PDB entry 3WW4 | X-ray diffraction, 1.95 A resolution | chains A and B

Chain A (and B):
Name: L-ribose isomerase
From: Cellulomonas parahominis
Notes: chain B of this document is another copy of the same molecule, construct and numbering; everything in this record applies to it too
UniProt: L0N3Y0 (L0N3Y0_9CELL); numbering as in UniProt (aligned over 2-249)
Chain sequence (256 residues; row label = number of the first residue in the row; numbers below 1 keep their minus sign (His-6 is residue -6)):
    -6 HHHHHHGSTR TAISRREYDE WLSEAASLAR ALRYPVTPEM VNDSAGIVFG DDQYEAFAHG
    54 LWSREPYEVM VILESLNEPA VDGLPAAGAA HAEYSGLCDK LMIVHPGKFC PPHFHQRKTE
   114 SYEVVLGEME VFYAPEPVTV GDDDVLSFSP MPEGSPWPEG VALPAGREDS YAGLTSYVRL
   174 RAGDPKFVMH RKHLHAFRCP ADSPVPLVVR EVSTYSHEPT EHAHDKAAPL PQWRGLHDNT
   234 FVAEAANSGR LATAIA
Disordered / not traced: -6 to 1, 213-219 (chain B: -6 to 1, 213-220)
Construct notes: expression tag (-6 to 1); engineered mutation Leu119 (Phe in L0N3Y0), Phe125 (Leu in L0N3Y0)
Metal / ion sites: Mn2+: His106, His108, Glu113, His188 (together with L-allose)
Small-molecule neighbours:
  - L-allose (3BU): Ile40, Phe42, Ile65, Lys93, Met95, Cys103, His106, His108, Lys111, Glu113, Tyr115, His188, Phe190, Glu204, Glu211, Asn232, Phe234, Arg243
  - beta-L-allopyranose (WOO): Ser16, Ala19, Ser20, Arg23, Val29, Thr30, Pro31, Val34

How chain A and chain B interact:
Pairs across the interface - 97 pairs, chain A then chain B:
  Leu25(A) - Arg26(B)
  Arg26(A) - Leu25(B)
  Arg26(A) - Val118(B)
  Pro28(A) - Glu116(B)
  Pro28(A) - Asp177(B)
  Ser68(A) - Lys179(B)
  Leu69(A) - Ser114(B)
  Leu69(A) - Lys179(B)
  Leu69(A) - Val181(B)  hydrophobic
  Glu71(A) - Val181(B)
  Glu71(A) - His183(B)  salt bridge
  Pro72(A) - Phe141(B)  hydrophobic
  Ala73(A) - Arg184(B)  hydrogen bond (backbone-side chain)
  Val74(A) - Leu139(B)
  Asp75(A) - Leu139(B)
  Asp75(A) - Ser140(B)
  Asp75(A) - Phe141(B)  hydrogen bond (side chain-backbone)
  Asp75(A) - Ser142(B)  hydrogen bond (side chain-backbone)
  Asp75(A) - Pro143(B)
  Asp75(A) - His183(B)  salt bridge
  Asp75(A) - Arg184(B)  hydrogen bond (backbone-side chain)
  Gly76(A) - Val138(B)
  Gly76(A) - Leu139(B)  hydrogen bond (backbone-backbone)
  Gly76(A) - Arg184(B)
  Gly76(A) - Lys185(B)  hydrogen bond (backbone-side chain)
  Leu77(A) - Val138(B)
  Leu77(A) - Leu139(B)  hydrogen bond (backbone-backbone)
  Leu77(A) - Arg184(B)
  Pro78(A) - His84(B)
  Pro78(A) - Tyr87(B)
  Pro78(A) - Asp137(B)
  Ala79(A) - Asp137(B)  hydrogen bond (backbone-backbone)
  Ala79(A) - Leu139(B)  hydrophobic
  Ala80(A) - His84(B)
  Gly81(A) - His84(B)
  His84(A) - Pro78(B)
  His84(A) - Ala80(B)
  His84(A) - Gly81(B)
  Tyr87(A) - Leu77(B)  hydrophobic
  Tyr87(A) - Pro78(B)
  Tyr87(A) - Ser88(B)
  Ser88(A) - Tyr87(B)
  Ser88(A) - Ser88(B)  hydrogen bond
  Leu90(A) - Leu90(B)  hydrophobic
  Leu90(A) - Thr112(B)
  Leu90(A) - Val205(B)
  Leu90(A) - Ser206(B)
  Leu90(A) - Thr207(B)
  Asp92(A) - Lys179(B)  salt bridge
  Asp92(A) - Val205(B)
  Thr112(A) - Leu90(B)
  Ser114(A) - Leu69(B)
  Glu116(A) - Pro28(B)
  Glu116(A) - Asp92(B)
  Glu116(A) - Arg203(B)  salt bridge
  Asp135(A) - Pro78(B)
  Asp137(A) - Pro78(B)
  Asp137(A) - Ala79(B)  hydrogen bond (backbone-backbone)
  Val138(A) - Gly76(B)
  Val138(A) - Leu77(B)
  Leu139(A) - Val74(B)
  Leu139(A) - Asp75(B)
  Leu139(A) - Gly76(B)  hydrogen bond (backbone-backbone)
  Leu139(A) - Leu77(B)  hydrogen bond (backbone-backbone)
  Leu139(A) - Leu223(B)  hydrophobic
  Ser140(A) - Asp75(B)
  Phe141(A) - Pro72(B)  hydrophobic
  Phe141(A) - Asp75(B)  hydrogen bond (backbone-side chain)
  Phe141(A) - Pro222(B)  hydrophobic
  Ser142(A) - Asp75(B)  hydrogen bond (backbone-side chain)
  Pro143(A) - Asp75(B)
  Asp177(A) - Pro28(B)
  Pro178(A) - Thr30(B)
  Lys179(A) - Ser68(B)
  Lys179(A) - Leu69(B)
  Lys179(A) - Asp92(B)  salt bridge
  Lys179(A) - Arg203(B)
  Val181(A) - Leu69(B)  hydrophobic
  Val181(A) - Glu71(B)
  His183(A) - Glu71(B)  salt bridge
  His183(A) - Asp75(B)  salt bridge
  Arg184(A) - Ala73(B)  hydrogen bond (side chain-backbone)
  Arg184(A) - Asp75(B)  hydrogen bond (side chain-backbone)
  Arg184(A) - Gly76(B)
  Arg184(A) - Leu77(B)
  Lys185(A) - Gly76(B)  hydrogen bond (side chain-backbone)
  Arg203(A) - Glu116(B)  salt bridge
  Arg203(A) - Lys179(B)
  Arg203(A) - Arg203(B)
  Val205(A) - Leu90(B)
  Val205(A) - Asp92(B)
  Val205(A) - Val205(B)  hydrophobic
  Ser206(A) - Leu90(B)
  Thr207(A) - Leu90(B)
  Ala220(A) - Phe141(B)
  Ala221(A) - Phe141(B)
  Pro222(A) - Phe141(B)  hydrophobic
Other interface residues (no listed pair), chain A (51 interface residues in all): Ala82, Gly89, Val118, Gly176, Leu223
Other interface residues (no listed pair), chain B (49 interface residues in all): Ala82, Gly89, Gly176, Ala221

In short:
The interface between chain A and chain B involves 51 residues on one side and 49 on the other, with 17
hydrogen bonds and 8 salt bridges. Polar contacts include Glu71(A)-His183(B), Asp75(A)-His183(B) and
Asp92(A)-Lys179(B). Bound to chain A: L-allose and beta-L-allopyranose.
Both chains are L-ribose isomerase (Cellulomonas parahominis). Entry 3WW4 (X-ray structures of Cellulomonas
parahominis L-ribose isomerase with L-allose) was determined by X-ray diffraction, deposited together with
3WW1, 3WW2 and 3WW3.
